Entry 8KEV (electron microscopy, 3.50 A resolution); this record covers chains D and E of the 8 polymer chains in the assembly.

[Chain D]
Protein: Protein sel-1 homolog 1
Organism: Homo sapiens
UniProt: Q9UBV2 (SE1L1_HUMAN); residue numbers follow UniProt; this construct covers 1-794
Amino-acid sequence (794 residues; numbered 1 to 794; the number before each row is that of its first residue):
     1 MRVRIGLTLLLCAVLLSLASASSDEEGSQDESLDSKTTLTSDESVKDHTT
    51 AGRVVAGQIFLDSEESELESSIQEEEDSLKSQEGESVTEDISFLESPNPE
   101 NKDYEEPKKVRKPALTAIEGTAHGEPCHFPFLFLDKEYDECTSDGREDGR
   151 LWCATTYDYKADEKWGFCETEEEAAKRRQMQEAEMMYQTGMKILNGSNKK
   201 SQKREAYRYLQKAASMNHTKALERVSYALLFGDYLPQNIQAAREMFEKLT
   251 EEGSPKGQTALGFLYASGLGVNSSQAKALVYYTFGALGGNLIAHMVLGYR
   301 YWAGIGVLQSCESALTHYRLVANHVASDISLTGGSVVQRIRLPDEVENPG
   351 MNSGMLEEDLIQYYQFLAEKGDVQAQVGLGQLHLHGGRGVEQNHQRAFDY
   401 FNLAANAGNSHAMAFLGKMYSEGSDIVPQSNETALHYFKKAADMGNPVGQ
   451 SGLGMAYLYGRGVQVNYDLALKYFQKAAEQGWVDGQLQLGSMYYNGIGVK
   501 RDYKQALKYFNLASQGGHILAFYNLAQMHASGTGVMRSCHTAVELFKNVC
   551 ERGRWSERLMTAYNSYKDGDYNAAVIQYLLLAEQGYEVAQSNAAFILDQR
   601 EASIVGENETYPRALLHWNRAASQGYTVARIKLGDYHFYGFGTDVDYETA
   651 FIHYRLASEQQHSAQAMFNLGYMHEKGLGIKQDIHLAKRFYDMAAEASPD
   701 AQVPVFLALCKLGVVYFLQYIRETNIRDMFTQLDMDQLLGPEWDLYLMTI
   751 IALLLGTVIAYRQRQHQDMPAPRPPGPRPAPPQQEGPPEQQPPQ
Unresolved in the structure: 1-174, 347-457, 724-794
Disulfide bonds: Cys311-Cys539
Glycans and other covalent adducts: N-acetylglucosamine (NAG) linked to Asn217, Asn272, Asn608
Curated features (UniProtKB/Swiss-Prot):
  - modified residue: Ser63 (Phosphoserine)
  - glycosylation (N-linked (GlcNAc...) asparagine): Asn195, Asn217, Asn272, Asn431, Asn608
  - natural variant: Cys141 (C141Y: In NEDHGFA), Met528 (M528R: In NEDGSAF), Gly585 (G585D: In NEDGSAF; uncertain significance)
  - mutagenesis: Cys127 (C127Y: Results in proteasome-mediated self-destruction of ERAD complex components and impaired degradation of ERAD substrates)

[Chain E]
Protein: Endoplasmic reticulum lectin 1
Organism: Homo sapiens
UniProt: Q96DZ1 (ERLEC_HUMAN); residues 1-483 here = UniProt positions 1-483
Amino-acid sequence (483 residues; numbered 1 to 483; the number before each row is that of its first residue):
     1 MEEGGGGVRSLVPGGPVLLVLCGLLEASGGGRALPQLSDDIPFRVNWPGT
    51 EFSLPTTGVLYKEDNYVIMTTAHKEKYKCILPLVTSGDEEEEKDYKGPNP
   101 RELLEPLFKQSSCSYRIESYWTYEVCHGKHIRQYHEEKETGQKINIHEYY
   151 LGNMLAKNLLFEKEREAEEKEKSNEIPTKNIEGQMTPYYPVGMGNGTPCS
   201 LKQNRPRSSTVMYICHPESKHEILSVAEVTTCEYEVVILTPLLCSHPKYR
   251 FRASPVNDIFCQSLPGSPFKPLTLRQLEQQEEILRVPFRRNKEEDLQSTK
   301 EERFPAIHKSIAIGSQPVLTVGTTHISKLTDDQLIKEFLSGSYCFRGGVG
   351 WWKYEFCYGKHVHQYHEDKDSGKTSVVVGTWNQEEHIEWAKKNTARAYHL
   401 QDDGTQTVRMVSHFYGNGDICDITDKPRQVTVKLKCKESDSPHAVTVYML
   451 EPHSCQYILGVESPVICKILDTADENGLLSLPN
Unresolved in the structure: 1-36, 156-172, 286-483
Disulfide bonds: Cys79-Cys261, Cys113-Cys126, Cys199-Cys232, Cys215-Cys244
Curated features (UniProtKB/Swiss-Prot):
  - glycosylation: Asn195 (N-linked (GlcNAc...) asparagine)
  - mutagenesis: Arg207 (R207A: Abolishes interaction with SEL1L), Gly379 (G379S: Abolishes binding to KREMEN2), Arg428 (R428A: Abolishes interaction with SEL1L)

[Chain D / chain E interface]
Pairs across the interface - 52 pairs, chain D then chain E:
  Thr250(D) with Thr70(E), hydrogen bond (backbone-side chain)
  Glu251(D) with Thr70(E), hydrogen bond (backbone-side chain)
  Glu252(D) with Thr70(E); Lys74(E), salt bridge
  Gly253(D) with Thr70(E), hydrogen bond (backbone-side chain); Thr71(E); Ala72(E)
  Gln258(D) with Met69(E); Thr70(E)
  Gln275(D) with Phe43(E)
  Ala276(D) with Phe43(E), hydrophobic; Ile259(E), hydrophobic
  Lys277(D) with Leu81(E)
  Leu279(D) with Phe43(E), hydrophobic; Val45(E), hydrophobic
  Val280(D) with Cys79(E), hydrophobic
  Tyr281(D) with Met69(E), hydrophobic
  Phe284(D) with Trp47(E), hydrophobic; Met69(E), hydrophobic; Tyr77(E), hydrophobic
  Leu287(D) with Pro271(E), hydrophobic; Thr273(E), hydrogen bond (backbone-side chain); Leu274(E), hydrophobic
  Gly304(D) with Asp39(E)
  Ile305(D) with Asp39(E)
  Gly306(D) with Ile41(E); Pro42(E); Phe43(E), hydrogen bond (backbone-backbone)
  Val307(D) with Phe43(E)
  Leu308(D) with Pro42(E), hydrophobic; Val256(E), hydrophobic
  Glu312(D) with Glu281(E)
  Thr316(D) with Glu281(E)
  Arg319(D) with Glu281(E), salt bridge; Leu284(E)
  Arg537(D) with Arg285(E), hydrogen bond (side chain-backbone)
  Leu616(D) with Ser38(E); Asp39(E)
  Arg620(D) with Asp39(E), salt bridge
  Thr649(D) with Asn180(E)
  Ile652(D) with Asn180(E); Glu182(E)
  Leu656(D) with Glu182(E)
  His674(D) with Val229(E)
  Ile680(D) with Val229(E)
  Asp683(D) with Thr231(E), hydrogen bond
  His685(D) with Thr231(E)
  Leu686(D) with Glu228(E); Val229(E); Thr230(E); Thr231(E)
  Arg689(D) with Glu228(E), salt bridge
Interface residues without a listed pair, chain D (41 interface residues in all): Pro255, Thr283, His294, Leu320, Asn619, Arg655, Glu659, Lys681
Interface residues without a listed pair, chain E (37 interface residues in all): Leu37, Val67, Gly183, Leu201, Val226, Ala227, Cys261, Leu277

[Overview]
The interface between chain D and chain E involves 41 residues on one side and 37 on the other; the contacts
include 7 hydrogen bonds and 4 salt bridges. Polar contacts include Glu252(D)-Lys74(E), Arg319(D)-Glu281(E)
and Arg620(D)-Asp39(E). N-acetylglucosamine is covalently linked to Asn217(D), Asn272(D) and Asn608(D).
Chain D is Protein sel-1 homolog 1 and chain E is Endoplasmic reticulum lectin 1, both from Homo sapiens; the
structure, Cryo-EM structure of HRD1-SEL1L-XTP3B (state D1) complex, was determined by electron microscopy
together with 9LWU, 9UAV, 8KES and 8KET from the same study.
